Entry 7EIZ (electron microscopy, 3.78 A resolution); this record covers chains A and K of the 11 polymer chains in the assembly.

Chain A:
Name: RNA-directed RNA polymerase
Organism: Severe acute respiratory syndrome coronavirus 2
Notes: EC 2.7.7.48
UniProt: P0DTD1 (R1AB_SARS2); residues 1-929 here correspond to UniProt positions 4393-5321 (UniProt number = residue number + 4392)
Sequence (929 residues; numbered 1 to 929; the number before each row is that of its first residue):
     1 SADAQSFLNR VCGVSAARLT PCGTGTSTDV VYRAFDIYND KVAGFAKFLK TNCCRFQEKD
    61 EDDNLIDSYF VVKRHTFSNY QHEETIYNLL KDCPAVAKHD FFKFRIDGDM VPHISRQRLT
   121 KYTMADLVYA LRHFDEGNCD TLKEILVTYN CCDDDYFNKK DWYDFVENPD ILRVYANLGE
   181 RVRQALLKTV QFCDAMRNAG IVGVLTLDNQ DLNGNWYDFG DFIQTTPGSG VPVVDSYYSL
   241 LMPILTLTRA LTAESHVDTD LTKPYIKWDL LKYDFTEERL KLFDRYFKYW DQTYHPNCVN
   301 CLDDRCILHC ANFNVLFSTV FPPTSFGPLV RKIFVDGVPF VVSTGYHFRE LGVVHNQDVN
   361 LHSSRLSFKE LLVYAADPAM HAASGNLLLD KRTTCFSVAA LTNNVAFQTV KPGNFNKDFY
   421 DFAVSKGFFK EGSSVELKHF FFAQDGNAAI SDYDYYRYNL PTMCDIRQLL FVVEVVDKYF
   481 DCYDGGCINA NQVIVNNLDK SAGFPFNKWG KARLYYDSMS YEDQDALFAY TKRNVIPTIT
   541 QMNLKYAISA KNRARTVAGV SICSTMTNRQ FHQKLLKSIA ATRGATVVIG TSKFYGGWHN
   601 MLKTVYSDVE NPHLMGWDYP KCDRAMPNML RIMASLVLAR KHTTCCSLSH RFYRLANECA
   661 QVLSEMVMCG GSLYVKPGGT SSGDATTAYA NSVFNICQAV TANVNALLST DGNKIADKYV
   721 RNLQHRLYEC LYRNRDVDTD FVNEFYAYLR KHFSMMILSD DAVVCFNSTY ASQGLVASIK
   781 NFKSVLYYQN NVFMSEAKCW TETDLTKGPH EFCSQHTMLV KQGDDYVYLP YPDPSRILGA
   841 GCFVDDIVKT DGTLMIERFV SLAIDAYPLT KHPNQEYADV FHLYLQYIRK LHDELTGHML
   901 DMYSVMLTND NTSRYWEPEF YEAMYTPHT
Disordered / not traced: 1-3
Swiss-Prot annotation at these positions:
  - region: Lys-545 to Arg-555 (Interaction with RMP Remdesivir), Thr-582 to Pro-620 (RdRp Palm N-ter)
  - active site: Ser-759, Asp-760, Asp-761
  - binding site (Mn(2+)): Asn-209, Asp-218
  - binding site (Zn(2+)): His-295, Cys-301, Cys-306, Cys-310, Cys-487, His-642, Cys-645, Cys-646
Bound ions: Zn2+ site 1: His-295, Cys-301, Cys-306, Cys-310; Zn2+ site 2: Cys-487, His-642, Cys-645, Cys-646

Chain K:
Name: Proofreading exoribonuclease
Organism: Severe acute respiratory syndrome coronavirus 2
Notes: EC 3.1.13.-
UniProt: P0DTD1 (R1AB_SARS2); residues 1-527 here correspond to UniProt positions 5926-6452 (UniProt number = residue number + 5925)
Sequence (527 residues; numbered 1 to 527; the number before each row is that of its first residue):
     1 AENVTGLFKD CSKVITGLHP TQAPTHLSVD TKFKTEGLCV DIPGIPKDMT YRRLISMMGF
    61 KMNYQVNGYP NMFITREEAI RHVRAWIGFD VEGCHATREA VGTNLPLQLG FSTGVNLVAV
   121 PTGYVDTPNN TDFSRVSAKP PPGDQFKHLI PLMYKGLPWN VVRIKIVQML SDTLKNLSDR
   181 VVFVLWAHGF ELTSMKYFVK IGPERTCCLC DRRATCFSTA SDTYACWHHS IGFDYVYNPF
   241 MIDVQQWGFT GNLQSNHDLY CQVHGNAHVA SCDAIMTRCL AVHECFVKRV DWTIEYPIIG
   301 DELKINAACR KVQHMVVKAA LLADKFPVLH DIGNPKAIKC VPQADVEWKF YDAQPCSDKA
   361 YKIEELFYSY ATHSDKFTDG VCLFWNCNVD RYPANSIVCR FDTRVLSNLN LPGCDGGSLY
   421 VNKHAFHTPA FDKSAFVNLK QLPFFYYSDS PCESHGKQVV SDIDYVPLKS ATCITRCNLG
   481 GAVCRHHANE YRLYLDAYNM MISAGFSLWV YKQFDTYNLW NTFTRLQ
Disordered / not traced: 1-2, 526-527
Swiss-Prot annotation at these positions:
  - region: Cys-414 to Thr-428 (GpppA-binding)
  - active site: Asp-90, Glu-92, Glu-191, His-268, Asp-273
  - binding site (Mg(2+)): Asp-90, Glu-92, Glu-191, His-268, Asp-273
  - binding site (Zn(2+)): Cys-207, Cys-210, Cys-226, His-229, His-257, Cys-261, His-264, Cys-279, Cys-452, Cys-477, Cys-484, His-487
  - binding site (S-adenosyl-L-methionine): Asp-331 to Ala-337
  - site: Gln-527 (Cleavage)
Bound ions: Zn2+ site 1: Cys-207, Cys-210, Cys-226, His-229; Zn2+ site 2: His-257, Cys-261, His-264, Cys-279; Zn2+ site 3: Cys-484, His-487

Interface between chain A and chain K:
Residue-residue contacts - 8 pairs, chain A then chain K:
  Phe-77(A) / Tyr-154(K)
  Ser-78(A) / Lys-139(K)
  Tyr-80(A) / Arg-98(K)
  Gln-81(A) / Thr-97(K)
  Gln-81(A) / Arg-98(K)
  Gln-81(A) / Lys-139(K)
  Glu-84(A) / Arg-98(K)  salt bridge
  Thr-85(A) / Lys-13(K)

Overview:
The interface between chain A and chain K involves 6 residues on one side and 5 on the other; the contacts
include 1 salt bridge. Its one salt-bridged contact is Glu-84(A)/Arg-98(K).
Chain A is RNA-directed RNA polymerase and chain K is Proofreading exoribonuclease, both from Severe acute
respiratory syndrome coronavirus 2; the structure, Coupling of N7-methyltransferase and 3'-5' exoribonuclease
with SARS-CoV-2 polymerase reveals mechanisms for capping and proofreading, was determined by electron
microscopy, deposited together with 7EGQ.
